Entry 9D5K (X-ray diffraction, 2.70 A resolution); this record covers chains A and C of the 4 polymer chains in the assembly.

[Chain A]
Protein: Isoform 4 of Double-stranded RNA-specific editase 1
Source organism: Homo sapiens
Notes: EC 3.5.4.37
UniProtKB: P78563 (RED1_HUMAN), isoform P78563-4; residues 215-701 here correspond to UniProt positions 243-729 (UniProt number = residue number + 28)
Chain sequence (487 residues; numbered 215 to 701; the number before each row is that of its first residue):
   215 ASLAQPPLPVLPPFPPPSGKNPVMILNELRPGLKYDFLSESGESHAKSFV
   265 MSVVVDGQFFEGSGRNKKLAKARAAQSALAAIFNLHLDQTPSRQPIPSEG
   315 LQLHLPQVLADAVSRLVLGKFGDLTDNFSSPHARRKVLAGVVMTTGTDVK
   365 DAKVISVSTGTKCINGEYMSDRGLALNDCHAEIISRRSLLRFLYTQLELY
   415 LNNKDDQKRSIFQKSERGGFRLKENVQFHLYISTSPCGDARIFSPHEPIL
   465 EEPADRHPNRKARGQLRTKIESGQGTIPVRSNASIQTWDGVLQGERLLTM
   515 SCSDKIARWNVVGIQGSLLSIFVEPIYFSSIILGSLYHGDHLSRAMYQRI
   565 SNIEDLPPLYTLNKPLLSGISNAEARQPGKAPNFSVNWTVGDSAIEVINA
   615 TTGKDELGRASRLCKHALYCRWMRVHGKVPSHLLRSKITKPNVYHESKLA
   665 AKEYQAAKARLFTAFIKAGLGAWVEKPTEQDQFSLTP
Unresolved in the structure: 215-315, 700-701
Differences from the reference sequence: engineered mutation Gln-488 (Glu516 in P78563)
Bound ions: Zn2+: His-394, Cys-451, Cys-516 (shared with 8AZ_13(C) of chain C)
Residues lining bound ligands: inositol hexakisphosphate (IHP): Asn-391, Asp-392, Ile-397, Arg-400, Arg-401, Thr-513, Lys-519, Arg-522, Gly-530, Ser-531, Lys-629, Tyr-658, Lys-662, Tyr-668, Lys-672, Trp-687, Val-688, Glu-689, Lys-690, Gln-694, Asp-695

[Chain C]
Molecule: RNA Top Strand
Sequence (32 nucleotides; numbered 1 to 32; the number before each row is that of its first residue):
     1 GCUCGCGAUGCGXGAGGGCUCUGAUAGCUACG
Modified residues: 8AZ (8-aza-nebularine-5'-monophosphate) at position 13
Bound ions: Zn2+: 8AZ_13 (shared with His-394(A), Cys-451(A), Cys-516(A) of chain A)

[How chain A and chain C interact]
Contacting residue pairs (31):
  Gly-374(A) with 8AZ_13(C), base contact
  Thr-375(A) with 8AZ_13(C), hydrogen bond to the sugar; G14(C), hydrogen bond to the phosphate
  Lys-376(A) with G14(C), salt bridge to the phosphate; A15(C), salt bridge to the phosphate
  His-394(A) with 8AZ_13(C), hydrogen bond to the sugar
  Glu-396(A) with 8AZ_13(C), base contact
  Ser-449(A) with 8AZ_13(C), base contact
  Pro-450(A) with 8AZ_13(C), base contact
  Cys-451(A) with 8AZ_13(C), base contact
  Arg-455(A) with 8AZ_13(C), salt bridge to the phosphate
  Pro-459(A) with C11(C), sugar contact
  His-460(A) with C11(C), hydrogen bond to the sugar; G12(C), phosphate contact
  His-471(A) with C2(C), salt bridge to the phosphate
  Pro-472(A) with C2(C), phosphate contact
  Asn-473(A) with G1(C), hydrogen bond to the sugar; C2(C), hydrogen bond to the phosphate
  Arg-474(A) with C2(C), phosphate contact; U3(C), phosphate contact
  Lys-475(A) with C2(C), phosphate contact; U3(C), hydrogen bond to the phosphate; C4(C), salt bridge to the phosphate
  Ser-486(A) with G14(C), hydrogen bond to the sugar; A15(C), hydrogen bond to the sugar
  Gly-487(A) with G14(C), sugar contact
  Gln-488(A) with G12(C), hydrogen bond to the sugar; G14(C), base contact
  Cys-516(A) with 8AZ_13(C), base contact
  Arg-590(A) with G12(C), salt bridge to the phosphate
  Ala-595(A) with G14(C), phosphate contact
Also at the interface, not in a pair above, chain A (29 interface residues in all): Val-351, Ala-395, Thr-448, Arg-470, Ala-476, Ile-484, Thr-615

[Overview]
The interface between chain A and chain C involves 29 residues on one side and 9 on the other; the contacts
include 10 hydrogen bonds and 6 salt bridges. Polar pairs include Thr-375(A)/8AZ_13(C), His-394(A)/8AZ_13(C)
and His-460(A)/C11(C). Bound to chain A: inositol hexakisphosphate.
Chain A is Isoform 4 of Double-stranded RNA-specific editase 1 (Homo sapiens) and chain C is RNA Top Strand;
the structure, Human Adenosine Deaminase Acting on dsRNA (ADAR2-RD) bound to dsRNA containing an expanded
cytidine analog at ..., was determined by X-ray diffraction (same publication as 9D5J).
